9CE7 - chains A and B of the 28 polymer chains in the assembly; structure by electron microscopy, 2.72 A resolution.

Chain A (and B):
Protein: Proteasome subunit alpha
Source organism: Mycobacterium tuberculosis
Notes: chain B of this document is another copy of the same molecule, construct and numbering; everything in this record applies to it too
UniProtKB: P9WHU1 (PSA_MYCTU); numbering as in UniProt (aligned over 7-248)
Chain sequence (243 residues; numbered 6 to 248; the number before each row is that of its first residue):
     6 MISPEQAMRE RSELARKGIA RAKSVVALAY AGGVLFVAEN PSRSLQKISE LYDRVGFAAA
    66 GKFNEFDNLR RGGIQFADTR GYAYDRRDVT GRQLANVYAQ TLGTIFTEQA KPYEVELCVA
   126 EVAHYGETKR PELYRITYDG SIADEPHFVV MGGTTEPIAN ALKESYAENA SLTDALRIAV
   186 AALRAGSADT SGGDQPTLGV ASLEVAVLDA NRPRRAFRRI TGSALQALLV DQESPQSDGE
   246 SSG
Unresolved in the structure: 6-7, 191-202, 235-248
Construct notes: initiating methionine (6)
Curated features (UniProtKB/Swiss-Prot):
  - modified residue (Phosphothreonine): Thr84, Thr178, Thr202
What the authors report for this chain:
  - allosteric site: Gln98
  - mutagenesis - Q98K (3-fold): decreased catalytic activity
  - mutagenesis - S17F: unchanged catalytic activity
  - mutagenesis - K52F: increased catalytic activity

Interface between chain A and chain B:
Contacting residue pairs - 9 pairs, chain A then chain B:
  Glu15(A) with Ser8(B); Pro9(B); Glu10(B)
  Glu18(A) with Glu10(B)
  Leu19(A) with Pro9(B), hydrophobic; Glu10(B)
  Phe68(A) with Asn101(B)
  Asn69(A) with Gln105(B), hydrogen bond (backbone-side chain); Gly145(B)
Interface residues without a listed pair, chain A (14 interface residues in all): Lys22, Ser47, Ser49, Leu50, Lys67, Asp72, Asn73, Gln114, Lys116
Interface residues without a listed pair, chain B (13 interface residues in all): Met13, Arg97, Thr112, Tyr139, Asp144, Ile147, Asp149

Overview:
14 residues of chain A face 13 of chain B across their interface, with 1 hydrogen bond. Its one
hydrogen-bonded contact is Asn69(A)-Gln105(B). From the paper: Q98K of chain A reduces catalytic activity; an
allosteric site at Gln98(A); 3 substitutions were tested in all.
Both chains are Proteasome subunit alpha (Mycobacterium tuberculosis). Entry 9CE7 (20S Proteasome core
particle open gate variant) was determined by electron microscopy (same publication as 9CE5, 9CE8, 9CEB, 9CEE
and 9CEG).
